Entry 5X8W (X-ray diffraction, 2.30 A resolution); this record covers chains A and B.

[Chain A]
Protein: Nuclear receptor ROR-gamma
From: Homo sapiens
UniProt: P51449 (RORG_HUMAN); residue numbers follow UniProt; this construct covers 261-518
Amino-acid sequence (258 residues; row label = number of the first residue in the row):
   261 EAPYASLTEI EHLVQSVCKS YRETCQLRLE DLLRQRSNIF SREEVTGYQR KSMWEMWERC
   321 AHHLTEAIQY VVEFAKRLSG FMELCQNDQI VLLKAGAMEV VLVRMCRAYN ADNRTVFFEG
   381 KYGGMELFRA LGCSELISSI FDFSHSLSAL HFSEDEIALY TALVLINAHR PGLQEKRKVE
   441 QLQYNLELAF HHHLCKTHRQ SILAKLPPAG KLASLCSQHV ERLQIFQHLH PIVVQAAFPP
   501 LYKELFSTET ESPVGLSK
Unresolved in the structure: 261-263, 508-518
Construct notes: engineered mutation Ala469 (Lys in P51449), Ala473 (Arg in P51449)
Swiss-Prot annotation at these positions:
  - motif: Leu501 to Phe506 (AF-2)
  - mutagenesis: Ala327 (A327F: Completely abolishes transcriptional activity), Phe378 (F378Q: Completely abolishes transcriptional activity), Ile397 (I397N: Nearly abolishes transcriptional activity)

[Chain B]
Protein: Nuclear receptor coactivator 1
From: Homo sapiens
Notes: EC 2.3.1.48
UniProt: Q15788 (NCOA1_HUMAN); residue numbers follow UniProt; this construct covers 686-700
Amino-acid sequence (15 residues; row label = number of the first residue in the row):
   686 RHKILHRLLQ EGSPS
Unresolved in the structure: 686-687, 697-700
Swiss-Prot annotation at these positions:
  - motif: Leu690 to Leu694 (LXXLL motif 4)
  - modified residue: Ser698 (Phosphoserine)
  - mutagenesis: Leu693 to Leu694 (Slightly affects interactions with steroid receptors. Abolishes interactions with steroid receptors; when associated with A-636; A-637; A-752 and A-753)

[How chain A and chain B interact]
Residue-residue contacts (16; chain A residue first):
  Val332(A) - Leu690(B)  hydrophobic
  Val332(A) - Leu693(B)  hydrophobic
  Lys336(A) - Leu693(B)  hydrogen bond (side chain-backbone)
  Lys336(A) - Leu694(B)
  Lys336(A) - Glu696(B)
  Phe341(A) - Leu694(B)  hydrophobic
  Gln346(A) - His691(B)
  Gln346(A) - Gln695(B)
  Gln349(A) - Leu694(B)
  Leu353(A) - Leu694(B)  hydrophobic
  Lys354(A) - Leu690(B)
  Leu501(A) - Leu693(B)  hydrophobic
  Glu504(A) - Lys688(B)  hydrogen bond (side chain-backbone)
  Glu504(A) - Ile689(B)  hydrogen bond (side chain-backbone)
  Glu504(A) - Leu690(B)  hydrogen bond (side chain-backbone)
  Leu505(A) - Leu690(B)  hydrophobic
Interface residues without a listed pair, chain A (13 interface residues in all): Met342, Ile350, Pro500

[Summary]
Chain A and chain B form an interface of 13 and 8 residues respectively; the contacts include 4 hydrogen
bonds. Polar contacts include Lys336(A)-Leu693(B), Glu504(A)-Lys688(B) and Glu504(A)-Ile689(B). Curated
annotation (UniProt) lists 3 mutagenesis sites on chain A; 2 mutagenesis sites on chain B.
Here chain A is Nuclear receptor ROR-gamma and chain B is Nuclear receptor coactivator 1, both from Homo
sapiens. Entry 5X8W (Crystal Structure of the mutant Human ROR gamma Ligand Binding Domain) was determined by
X-ray diffraction together with 5X8Q, 5X8S, 5X8U and 5X8X from the same study.
